Entry 5BT1 (X-ray diffraction, 2.62 A resolution); this record covers chains B and D of the 4 polymer chains in the assembly.

# Chain B
Name: HAT1-interacting factor 1
From: Saccharomyces cerevisiae (strain ATCC 204508 / S288c)
UniProtKB: Q12373 (HIF1_YEAST); residue numbers follow UniProt; this construct covers 1-385
Sequence (393 residues; numbered 1 to 393; the number before each row is that of its first residue):
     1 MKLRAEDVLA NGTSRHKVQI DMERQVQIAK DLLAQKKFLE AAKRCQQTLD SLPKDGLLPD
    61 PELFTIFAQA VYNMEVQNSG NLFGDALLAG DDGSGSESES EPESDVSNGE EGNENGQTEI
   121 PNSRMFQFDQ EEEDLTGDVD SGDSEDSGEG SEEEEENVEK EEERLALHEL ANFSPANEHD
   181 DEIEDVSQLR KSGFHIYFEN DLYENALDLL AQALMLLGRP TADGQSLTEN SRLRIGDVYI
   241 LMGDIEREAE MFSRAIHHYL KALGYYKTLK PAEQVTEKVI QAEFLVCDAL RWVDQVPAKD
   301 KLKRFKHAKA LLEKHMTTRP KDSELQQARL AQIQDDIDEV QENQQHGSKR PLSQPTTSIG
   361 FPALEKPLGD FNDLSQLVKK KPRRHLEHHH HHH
Disordered / not traced: 1-16, 84-163, 346-393
Sequence notes: expression tag (386-393)
Swiss-Prot annotation at these positions:
  - modified residue: Ser174 (Phosphoserine)
  - mutagenesis: Gly80 to Val158 (Abolishes interaction with heterotetrameric histone H3 and H4 and with dimeric histone H2A and H2B), Asp85 to Phe198 (Abolishes interaction with histones H2A, H2B, H3 and H4), Gly95 to Val158 (Mildly decreases interaction with heterotetrameric histone H3 and H4 and abolishes interaction with dimeric histone H2A and H2B), Leu135 to Val158 (Minimal decrease of interaction with heterotetrameric histone H3 and H4 and with dimeric histone H2A and H2B), Glu248 (E248A: Strongly reduces affinity for dimeric histone H2A and H2B; when associated with A-250; A-288; A-291 and 332-A--A-342), Glu250 (E250A: Strongly reduces affinity for dimeric histone H2A and H2B; when associated with A-248; A-288; A-291 and 332-A--A-342), Asp288 (D288A: Strongly reduces affinity for dimeric histone H2A and H2B; when associated with A-248; A-250; A-291 and 332-A--A-342), Arg291 (R291A: Strongly reduces affinity for dimeric histone H2A and H2B; when associated with A-248; A-250; A-288 and 332-A--A-342), Gln332 to Glu342 (Strongly reduces affinity for dimeric histone H2A and H2B; when associated with A-248; A-250; A-288 and A-291)

# Chain D
Name: Histone H2B.1
From: Saccharomyces cerevisiae (strain ATCC 204508 / S288c)
UniProtKB: P02293 (H2B1_YEAST); residues 0-130 here correspond to UniProt positions 1-131 (UniProt number = residue number + 1)
Sequence (142 residues; row label = number of the first residue in the row; numbers below 1 keep their minus sign (Met-11 is residue -11)):
   -11 MGHHHHHHGS HMSAKAEKKP ASKAPAEKKP AAKKTSTSTD GKKRSKARKE TYSSYIYKVL
    49 KQTHPDTGIS QKSMSILNSF VNDIFERIAT EASKLAAYNK KSTISAREIQ TAVRLILPGE
   109 LAKHAVSEGT RAVTKYSSST QA
Disordered / not traced: -11 to 36, 127-130
Sequence notes: initiating methionine (-11); expression tag (-10 to -1)
Swiss-Prot annotation at these positions:
  - modified residue: Lys6 (N6-acetyllysine), Lys7 (N6-acetyllysine), Ser10 (Phosphoserine), Lys11 (N6-acetyllysine), Lys16 (N6-acetyllysine), Lys17 (N6-acetyllysine), Lys21 (N6-acetyllysine), Lys22 (N6-acetyllysine), Lys34 (N6-succinyllysine), Lys37 (N6,N6-dimethyllysine), Lys46 (N6-succinyllysine)
  - cross-link (Glycyl lysine isopeptide (Lys-Gly)): Lys6 (interchain with G-Cter in SUMO), Lys7 (interchain with G-Cter in SUMO), Lys16 (interchain with G-Cter in SUMO), Lys17 (interchain with G-Cter in SUMO), Lys123 (interchain with G-Cter in ubiquitin)

# Interface between chain B and chain D
Residue-residue contacts - 16 pairs, chain B then chain D:
  Arg247(B) with Gln59(D)
  Glu248(B) with Ser58(D); Gln59(D), hydrogen bond (side chain-backbone)
  Glu250(B) with Tyr45(D), hydrogen bond; Lys49(D), salt bridge; Gly56(D); Ile57(D), hydrogen bond (side chain-backbone)
  Phe252(B) with Tyr45(D), hydrophobic
  Arg291(B) with Ser42(D)
  Trp292(B) with Ser41(D); Ser42(D); Tyr45(D), hydrophobic; Met62(D), hydrophobic
  Asp294(B) with Lys46(D)
  Gln332(B) with Lys37(D)
  Glu339(B) with Tyr43(D), hydrogen bond
Interface residues without a listed pair, chain B (11 interface residues in all): Phe284, Ala328

# Summary
Chain B and chain D form an interface of 11 and 12 residues respectively; the contacts include 4 hydrogen
bonds and 1 salt bridge. Among the polar pairs are Glu250(B)-Lys49(D), Glu248(B)-Gln59(D) and
Glu250(B)-Tyr45(D). UniProt lists 20 mutagenesis sites on chain B.
Chain B is HAT1-interacting factor 1 and chain D is Histone H2B.1, both from Saccharomyces cerevisiae (strain
ATCC 204508 / S288c); the structure, histone chaperone Hif1 playing with histone H2A-H2B dimer, was determined
by X-ray diffraction.
